Entry 7XKR (electron microscopy, 2.60 A resolution); this record covers chains C and H of the 8 polymer chains in the assembly.

Chain C:
Name: ATP synthase subunit alpha
From: Bacillus sp. PS3
Notes: EC 7.1.2.2
UniProt: A0A0M3VGF9 (A0A0M3VGF9_BACP3); residue numbers follow UniProt; this construct covers 1-502
Amino-acid sequence (502 residues; row label = number of the first residue in the row):
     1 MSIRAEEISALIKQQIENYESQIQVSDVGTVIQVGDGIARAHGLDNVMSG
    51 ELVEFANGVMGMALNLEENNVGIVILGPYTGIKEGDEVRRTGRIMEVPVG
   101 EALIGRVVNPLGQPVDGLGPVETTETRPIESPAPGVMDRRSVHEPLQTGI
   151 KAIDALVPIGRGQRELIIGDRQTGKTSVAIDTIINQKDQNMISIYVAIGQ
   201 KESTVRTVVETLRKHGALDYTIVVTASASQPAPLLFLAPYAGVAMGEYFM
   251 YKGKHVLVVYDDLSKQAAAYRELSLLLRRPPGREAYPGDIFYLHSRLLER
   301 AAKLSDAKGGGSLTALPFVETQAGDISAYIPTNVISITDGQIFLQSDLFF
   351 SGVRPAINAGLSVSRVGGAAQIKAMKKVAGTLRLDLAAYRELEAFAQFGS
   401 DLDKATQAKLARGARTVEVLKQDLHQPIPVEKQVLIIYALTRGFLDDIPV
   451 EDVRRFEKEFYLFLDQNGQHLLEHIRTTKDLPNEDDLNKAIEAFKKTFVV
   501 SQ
Not modelled in the structure: 1-23, 502
Sequence notes: conflict P132 (Arg in A0A0M3VGF9), S193 (Cys in A0A0M3VGF9), F463 (Trp in A0A0M3VGF9)
Ion coordination: Mg2+: T176 (together with ATP)
Ligand contacts: ATP (adenosine-5'-triphosphate): D170, R171, Q172, T173, G174, K175, T176, S177, E320, F349, R354, P355, Q422, D423, L424

Chain H:
Name: ATP synthase epsilon chain
From: Bacillus sp. PS3
UniProt: A0A0M5MQR7 (A0A0M5MQR7_BACP3); residue numbers follow UniProt; this construct covers 1-133
Amino-acid sequence (133 residues; each row starts with the number of its first residue):
     1 MKTIHVSVVTPDGPVYEDDVEMVSVKAKSGELGILPGHIPLVAPLEISAA
    51 RLKKGGKTQYIAVSGGFLEVRPDKVTILAQAAERAEDIDVLRAKAAKERA
   101 ERRLQSQQDDIDFKRAELALKRAMNRLSVAEMK
Not modelled in the structure: 1-3, 133

Interface between chain C and chain H:
Pairs across the interface (9):
  E391(C) - R122(H)  salt bridge
  A394(C) - N125(H)
  F395(C) - L118(H)  hydrophobic
  F395(C) - K121(H)  hydrogen bond (backbone-side chain)
  F395(C) - R122(H)
  F398(C) - K121(H)  hydrogen bond (backbone-side chain)
  G399(C) - E117(H)
  S400(C) - E117(H)  hydrogen bond
  S400(C) - K121(H)  hydrogen bond (backbone-side chain)
Interface residues without a listed pair, chain C (7 interface residues in all): L402
Interface residues without a listed pair, chain H (8 interface residues in all): K114, L120, M124

In short:
Chain C and chain H form an interface of 7 and 8 residues respectively; the contacts include 4 hydrogen bonds
and 1 salt bridge. Polar pairs include E391(C)-R122(H), F395(C)-K121(H) and F398(C)-K121(H). Bound to chain C:
ATP.
Here chain C is ATP synthase subunit alpha and chain H is ATP synthase epsilon chain, both from Bacillus sp.
PS3. Entry 7XKR (F1 domain of FoF1-ATPase with the up form of epsilon subunit from Bacillus PS3) was
determined by electron microscopy together with 7XKH, 7XKO, 7XKP and 7XKQ from the same study.
